Entry 7OY8 (electron microscopy, 2.50 A resolution); this record covers chains L and N of the 35 polymer chains in the assembly.

Chain L:
Protein: Photosynthetic reaction center L subunit
Source organism: Rhodospirillum rubrum (strain ATCC 11170 / ATH 1.1.1 / DSM 467 / LMG 4362 / NCIMB 8255 / S1)
UniProt: Q2RQ25 (Q2RQ25_RHORT); numbering as in UniProt (aligned over 1-276)
Sequence (276 residues; each row starts with the number of its first residue):
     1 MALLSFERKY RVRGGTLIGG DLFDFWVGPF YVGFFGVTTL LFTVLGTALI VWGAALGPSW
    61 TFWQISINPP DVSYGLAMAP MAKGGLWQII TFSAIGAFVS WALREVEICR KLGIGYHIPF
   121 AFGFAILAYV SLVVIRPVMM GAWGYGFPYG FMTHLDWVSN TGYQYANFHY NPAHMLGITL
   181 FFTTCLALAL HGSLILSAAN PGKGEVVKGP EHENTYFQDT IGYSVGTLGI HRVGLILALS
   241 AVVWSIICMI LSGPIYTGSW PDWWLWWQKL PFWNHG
Disordered / not traced: 1, 276
Ion coordination: Fe ion: H191, H231 (shared with 3 residues of chain M)
Small-molecule neighbours:
  - Trans-Geranyl BACTERIOCHLOROPHYLL A (07D), molecule 1: I50, F62, Y129, L132, F147, Y149, G150, F151, M152, H154, L155, W157, V158
  - Trans-Geranyl BACTERIOCHLOROPHYLL A (07D), molecule 2: F98, F122, A125, I126, A128, Y129, L132, W157, V158, S159, T161, G162, Y163, N167, F168, H169, H174, G177, I178, F181, F182, S245, I246, C248, M249
  - Trans-Geranyl BACTERIOCHLOROPHYLL A (07D), molecule 3: V158, Y163, H169, F182
  - Trans-Geranyl BACTERIOCHLOROPHYLL A (07D), molecule 4: H169, M175, I178, T179, F182, T183, L186
  - bacteriopheophytin a (BPH), molecule 1: T39, F42, T43, G46, T47, I50, I90, S93, A94, A97, F98, W101, E105, I118, A121, F122, F124, A125, Y129, F147, Y149, G150, F151, H154, F181, A238, L239, V242
  - bacteriopheophytin a (BPH), molecule 2: F182, C185, L186, A189, L190, I221
  - tetramyristoyl-cardiolipin (CD4; (2R,5R,11R,14R)-5,8,11-trihydroxy-5,11-dioxido-17-oxo-2,14-bis(tetradecanoyloxy)-4,6,10,12,16-pentaoxa-5,11-diphosphatriacont-1-yl tetradecanoate), molecule 1: A2, V27, G28, P29, F30, L40, T43, V44
  - tetramyristoyl-cardiolipin (CD4), molecule 2: N200, P201, G202, K203
  - phosphatidylglycerol (PGW; (1R)-2-{[(S)-{[(2S)-2,3-dihydroxypropyl]oxy}(hydroxy)phosphoryl]oxy}-1-[(hexadecanoyloxy)methyl]ethyl (9Z)-octadec-9-enoate): F62, W63, F151
  - RQ0 (2-azanyl-5-[(2E,6E,8E,10E,12E,14E,18E,22E,26E,30E,34E)-3,7,11,15,19,23,27,31,35,39-decamethyltetraconta-2,6,8,10,12,14,18,22,26,30,34,38-dodecaenyl]-3-methoxy-6-methyl-cyclohexa-2,5-diene-1,4-dione): P172, A173, M175, L176, T179, W244, L251, P254, I255, Y256, W260, W263, W264
  - ubiquinone-10 (U10), molecule 1: L17, I18, F35, T38, L41, F42, L45, L76, A77, M78, Q88, I89, F92, S93, I95, G96, V99, S100, L103, W143
  - ubiquinone-10 (U10), molecule 2: V27, F30, Y31, V32, G36, V37, L40, L41, V44, W101, R104
  - ubiquinone-10 (U10), molecule 3: T183, A187, L190, H191, L194, I195, E213, N214, F217, I221, Y223, S224, V225, G226, T227, I230, V233, L237
What the authors report for this chain:
  - binding site for ubiquinone-10: L76

Chain N:
Protein: Antenna complex, alpha/beta subunit
Source organism: Rhodospirillum rubrum (strain ATCC 11170 / ATH 1.1.1 / DSM 467 / LMG 4362 / NCIMB 8255 / S1)
UniProt: Q2RQ24 (Q2RQ24_RHORT); residue numbers follow UniProt; this construct covers 1-50
Sequence (50 residues; numbered 1 to 50; the number before each row is that of its first residue):
     1 MWRIWQLFDP RQALVGLATF LFVLALLIHF ILLSTERFNW LEGASTKPVQ
Disordered / not traced: 47-50
Modified / non-standard residues: M1 (N-formylmethionine; FME)
Small-molecule neighbours:
  - Trans-Geranyl BACTERIOCHLOROPHYLL A (07D), molecule 1: I4, W5, F8, A13, L17, I28
  - Trans-Geranyl BACTERIOCHLOROPHYLL A (07D), molecule 2: L14, V15, L17, A18, L21, F22, A25, H29, L32, F38, W40
  - Trans-Geranyl BACTERIOCHLOROPHYLL A (07D), molecule 3: L21, L24, A25, I28, H29, L32, F38
  - spirilloxanthin (CRT), molecule 1: M1, R3, I4, L7
  - spirilloxanthin (CRT), molecule 2: L14, L17, F20, L21, L24, L27, I28, I31
  - spirilloxanthin (CRT), molecule 3: F22, A25, L26, H29, F30, L33, W40
  - ubiquinone-10 (U10): G16, T19, F20, V23
What the authors report for this chain:
  - binding site for Trans-Geranyl BACTERIOCHLOROPHYLL A: G16, H29, W40
  - binding site for spirilloxanthin: R3 to F8, L26 to L33
  - self-association interface (contacts with another copy of this molecule); pairs are residue here / residue on that copy: L7-R11

How chain L and chain N interact:
Residue-residue contacts (18):
  L22(L) - R11(N)
  F23(L) - V15(N)  hydrophobic
  F25(L) - Q12(N)
  V37(L) - T19(N)
  L41(L) - T19(N)
  L41(L) - V23(N)  hydrophobic
  V44(L) - V23(N)  hydrophobic
  L45(L) - V23(N)
  A48(L) - L27(N)  hydrophobic
  L49(L) - L27(N)  hydrophobic
  W52(L) - I31(N)  hydrophobic
  W52(L) - S34(N)  hydrogen bond
  P80(L) - E42(N)
  M81(L) - F30(N)  hydrophobic
  M81(L) - L33(N)
  M81(L) - S34(N)
  A82(L) - S34(N)
  I89(L) - F30(N)  hydrophobic
Other interface residues (no listed pair), chain L (15 interface residues in all): L56
Other interface residues (no listed pair), chain N (12 interface residues in all): L26

Summary:
15 residues of chain L and 12 residues of chain N are in contact; the contacts include 1 hydrogen bond. The
hydrogen-bonded pair is W52(L)-S34(N). The paper reports a binding site for Trans-Geranyl BACTERIOCHLOROPHYLL
A at G16(N), H29(N) and W40(N); a binding site for spirilloxanthin at R3(N) and L26(N).
Chain L is Photosynthetic reaction center L subunit and chain N is Antenna complex, alpha/beta subunit, both
from Rhodospirillum rubrum (strain ATCC 11170 / ATH 1.1.1 / DSM 467 / LMG 4362 / NCIMB 8255 / S1); the
structure, Cryo-EM structure of the Rhodospirillum rubrum RC-LH1 complex, was determined by electron
microscopy.
